Entry 8W1F (X-ray diffraction, 3.00 A resolution); this record covers chains I and L of the 12 polymer chains in the assembly.

== Chain I (and L) ==
Protein: Dps-like protein
Source organism: Pseudomonas aeruginosa PAO1
Notes: chain L of this document is another copy of the same molecule, construct and numbering; everything in this record applies to it too
Reference sequence: Q9HUT3 (Q9HUT3_PSEAE); residues 1-177 here = UniProt positions 1-177
Sequence (177 residues; row label = number of the first residue in the row):
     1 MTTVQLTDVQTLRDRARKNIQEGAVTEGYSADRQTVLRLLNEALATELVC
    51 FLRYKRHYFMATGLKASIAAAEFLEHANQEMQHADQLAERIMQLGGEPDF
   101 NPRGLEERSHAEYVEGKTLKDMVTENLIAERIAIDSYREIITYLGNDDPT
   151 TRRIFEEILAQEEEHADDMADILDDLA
Disordered / not traced: 1-8
Metal / ion sites: Fe2+ site 1: Glu47, Glu80, His83, Glu162; Mg2+ site 1: Glu72, Glu75, Asp168; Fe2+ site 2: Glu80, Glu130, Glu162, His165; Mg2+ site 2 near Asp171 (its only coordinating residue here)
What the authors report for this chain:
  - binding site for sulfate ion: Arg13, Arg17, Lys65, Arg103, Asn146, Arg152

== Interface between chain I and chain L ==
Contacting residue pairs - 53 pairs, chain I then chain L:
  Phe51(I) with Met81(L), hydrophobic
  Leu52(I) with Phe100(L); Pro102(L), hydrophobic
  Lys55(I) with Met81(L); Asp85(L), salt bridge; Phe100(L)
  Arg56(I) with Glu97(L), salt bridge; Pro98(L), hydrogen bond (side chain-backbone); Phe100(L)
  Phe59(I) with Asp85(L); Ala88(L), hydrophobic; Glu89(L); Met92(L); Pro98(L), hydrophobic; Phe100(L), hydrophobic
  Met60(I) with Met92(L), hydrophobic; Glu97(L); Pro98(L)
  Thr62(I) with Met92(L)
  Met81(I) with Phe51(L), hydrophobic; Lys55(L)
  Asp85(I) with Lys55(L), salt bridge; Phe59(L)
  Ala88(I) with Phe59(L), hydrophobic
  Glu89(I) with Phe59(L)
  Met92(I) with Phe59(L); Met60(L), hydrophobic; Thr62(L)
  Glu97(I) with Arg56(L), salt bridge; Met60(L)
  Pro98(I) with Arg56(L), hydrogen bond (backbone-side chain); Phe59(L), hydrophobic; Met60(L)
  Asp99(I) with Tyr113(L); Glu115(L)
  Phe100(I) with Leu52(L); Lys55(L); Arg56(L); Phe59(L), hydrophobic; Tyr113(L), hydrogen bond (backbone-side chain)
  Asn101(I) with Tyr113(L), hydrogen bond (backbone-side chain)
  Pro102(I) with Leu52(L), hydrophobic; Pro102(L); Leu105(L), hydrophobic; Tyr113(L)
  Leu105(I) with Pro102(L), hydrophobic
  Glu106(I) with Asn101(L); Arg103(L), salt bridge
  Tyr113(I) with Asp99(L); Phe100(L), hydrogen bond (side chain-backbone); Asn101(L), hydrogen bond (side chain-backbone); Pro102(L)
  Glu115(I) with Asp99(L)
Other interface residues (no listed pair), chain I (24 interface residues in all): Leu48, Arg103
Other interface residues (no listed pair), chain L (24 interface residues in all): Leu48, Glu106

== In short ==
The chain I/chain L interface involves 24 residues from each chain, with 6 hydrogen bonds and 5 salt bridges.
Polar contacts include Lys55(I)-Asp85(L), Arg56(I)-Glu97(L) and Glu106(I)-Arg103(L). Glu47(I), Glu80(I),
His83(I) and Glu162(I) coordinate Fe2+ site 1. The paper reports a binding site for sulfate ion at Arg13(I),
Arg17(I) and Lys65(I) among others.
Both chains are Dps-like protein (Pseudomonas aeruginosa PAO1). Entry 8W1F (Crystal Structure of DPS-like
protein PA4880 from Pseudomonas aeruginosa (dodecamer, Mg bound)) was determined by X-ray diffraction (same
publication as 8W1D and 8W1E).
